6LAP - chains B and C of the 3 polymer chains in the assembly; structure by electron microscopy, 2.49 A resolution.

[Chain B]
Name: Capsid protein VP2
Source organism: Echovirus E11
Amino-acid sequence (245 residues; each row starts with the number of its first residue):
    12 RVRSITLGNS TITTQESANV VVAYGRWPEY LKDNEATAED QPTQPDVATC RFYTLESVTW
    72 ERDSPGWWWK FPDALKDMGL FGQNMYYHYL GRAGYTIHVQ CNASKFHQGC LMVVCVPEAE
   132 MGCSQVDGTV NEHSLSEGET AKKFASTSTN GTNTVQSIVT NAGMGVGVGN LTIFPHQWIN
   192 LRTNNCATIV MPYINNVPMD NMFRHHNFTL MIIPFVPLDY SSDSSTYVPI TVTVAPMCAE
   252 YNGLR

[Chain C]
Name: Capsid protein VP3
Source organism: Echovirus E11
Amino-acid sequence (231 residues; numbered 1 to 231; the number before each row is that of its first residue):
     1 GLPVMNTPGS NQFLTSDDFQ SPSAMPQFDV TPELNIPGEV QNLMEIAEVD SVVPVNNVEG
    61 KLDTMEIYRI PVQSGNHQSS QVFGFQVQPG LDNVFKHTLL GEILNYYAHW SGSIKLTFVF
   121 CGSAMATGKF LLAYAPPGAN APKSRKDAML GTHIIWDVGL QSSCVLCIPW ISQTHYRLVQ
   181 QDEYTSAGNV TCWYQTGIVV PAGTPTSCSI MCFVSACNDF SVRLLKDTPF I
Disordered / not traced: 175-183

[Interface between chain B and chain C]
Residue-residue contacts - 50 pairs, chain B then chain C:
  Tyr35(B) - Gly38(C)
  Arg37(B) - Asn35(C)  hydrogen bond
  Arg37(B) - Pro37(C)
  Lys116(B) - Ser123(C)
  Lys116(B) - Ala124(C)
  Lys116(B) - Met125(C)
  Phe117(B) - Met125(C)  hydrophobic
  Phe117(B) - Ala202(C)
  Phe117(B) - Gly203(C)
  Phe117(B) - Thr204(C)
  Phe117(B) - Pro205(C)
  His118(B) - Ser123(C)
  Gln119(B) - Gly122(C)
  Gln119(B) - Ser123(C)  hydrogen bond (side chain-backbone)
  Gln119(B) - Pro205(C)
  Gln119(B) - Ser207(C)  hydrogen bond (side chain-backbone)
  Cys121(B) - Met211(C)  hydrophobic
  Thr171(B) - Asp63(C)
  Thr171(B) - Thr64(C)
  Thr171(B) - Met65(C)
  Val179(B) - Met65(C)  hydrophobic
  Val179(B) - Tyr68(C)
  Gly180(B) - Ser51(C)
  Gly180(B) - Val52(C)  hydrogen bond (backbone-backbone)
  Gly180(B) - Tyr68(C)  hydrogen bond (backbone-side chain)
  Asn181(B) - Ser51(C)
  Asn181(B) - His97(C)  hydrogen bond (side chain-backbone)
  Asn181(B) - Thr98(C)
  Asn181(B) - Leu99(C)  hydrogen bond (side chain-backbone)
  Thr183(B) - Val49(C)
  Thr183(B) - Asp50(C)  hydrogen bond (side chain-backbone)
  Thr183(B) - Ser51(C)
  Trp189(B) - Phe213(C)  hydrophobic
  Asn191(B) - Val119(C)
  Asn191(B) - Phe120(C)  hydrogen bond (side chain-backbone)
  Arg193(B) - Phe120(C)
  Arg193(B) - Gly122(C)  hydrogen bond (side chain-backbone)
  Arg193(B) - Ser123(C)  hydrogen bond (side chain-backbone)
  Arg193(B) - Ala126(C)  hydrogen bond (side chain-backbone)
  Arg193(B) - Val158(C)  hydrogen bond (side chain-backbone)
  Arg193(B) - Ser162(C)  hydrogen bond
  Thr194(B) - Ser162(C)
  Asn206(B) - Ile36(C)
  Phe226(B) - Met65(C)  hydrophobic
  Phe226(B) - Arg69(C)
  Pro228(B) - Arg69(C)
  Asp230(B) - Pro205(C)
  Tyr231(B) - Pro205(C)  hydrophobic
  Ser232(B) - Gly203(C)  hydrogen bond (side chain-backbone)
  Ser232(B) - Thr204(C)  hydrogen bond (side chain-backbone)
Interface residues without a listed pair, chain B (33 interface residues in all): Val170, Ile184, Tyr204, Ile205, Asn207, Val208, Pro209, Ile224, Pro225, Val227, Ser235
Interface residues without a listed pair, chain C (38 interface residues in all): Leu34, Ile46, Cys121, Gly159, Cys208, Ser209

[Summary]
The interface between chain B and chain C involves 33 residues on one side and 38 on the other, with 16
hydrogen bonds. Polar pairs include Arg37(B)-Asn35(C), Gln119(B)-Ser123(C) and Gln119(B)-Ser207(C).
Here chain B is Capsid protein VP2 and chain C is Capsid protein VP3, both from Echovirus E11. Entry 6LAP
(Cryo-EM structure of echovirus 11 A-particle at pH 7.4) was determined by electron microscopy together with
6LA3, 6LA4, 6LA5, 6LA6, 6LA7, 6LAO and 3 further entries from the same study.
